Entry 4UWQ (X-ray diffraction, 3.28 A resolution); this record covers chains K and L of the 3 polymer chains in the assembly.

Chain K:
Protein: Soxy protein
Source organism: Thermus thermophilus HB27
Reference sequence: Q72IS6 (Q72IS6_THET2); residue numbers follow UniProt; this construct covers 29-152
Amino-acid sequence (136 residues; numbered 17 to 152; the number before each row is that of its first residue):
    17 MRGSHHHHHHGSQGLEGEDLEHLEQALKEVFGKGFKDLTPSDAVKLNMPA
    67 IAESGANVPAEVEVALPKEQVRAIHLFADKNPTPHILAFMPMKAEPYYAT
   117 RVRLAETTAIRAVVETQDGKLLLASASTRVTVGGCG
Unresolved in the structure: 17-31
Sequence notes: expression tag (17-28); conflict Arg88 (Lys in Q72IS6)
Ion coordination: Mn2+ site 1: Gly152 (shared with 3 residues of chain J)

Chain L:
Protein: SOXZ
Source organism: Thermus thermophilus HB27
Reference sequence: Q72IS7 (Q72IS7_THET2); residue numbers follow UniProt; this construct covers 1-108
Amino-acid sequence (108 residues; each row starts with the number of its first residue):
     1 MPFRTIARLNPAKPKAGEEFRLQVVAQHPNEPGTRRDAEGKLIPAKYINL
    51 VEVYFEGEKVAEARPGPSTSANPLYAFKFKAEKAGTFTIKLKDTDGDTGE
   101 ASVKLELA
Unresolved in the structure: 1, 11-12, 37-40, 50-51, 55-59, 79-85, 105-108

Interface between chain K and chain L:
Residue-residue contacts (55):
  Ala72(K) with Ser70(L), hydrogen bond (backbone-side chain)
  Asn73(K) with Ser70(L), hydrogen bond; Ala71(L)
  Asn97(K) with Ser68(L)
  Thr99(K) with Pro67(L); Ser68(L)
  His101(K) with Gly66(L); Pro67(L)
  Ile102(K) with Pro65(L); Gly66(L), hydrogen bond (backbone-backbone); Ser68(L)
  Leu103(K) with Arg64(L)
  Ala104(K) with Glu62(L); Ala63(L); Arg64(L), hydrogen bond (backbone-backbone)
  Phe105(K) with Ala61(L), hydrophobic; Glu62(L); Ala63(L), hydrophobic; Phe77(L), hydrophobic
  Met106(K) with Ala61(L); Glu62(L), hydrogen bond (backbone-backbone); Arg64(L)
  Pro107(K) with Val60(L)
  Met108(K) with Val60(L), hydrogen bond (backbone-backbone); Glu62(L)
  Lys109(K) with Val60(L), hydrogen bond (backbone-backbone)
  Ala110(K) with Val60(L); Ala61(L), hydrophobic
  Glu111(K) with Lys78(L)
  Tyr113(K) with Arg21(L), hydrogen bond; Ala76(L); Lys78(L)
  Tyr114(K) with Ala63(L), hydrophobic; Tyr75(L); Ala76(L); Phe77(L), hydrophobic
  Ala115(K) with Leu74(L); Ala76(L)
  Thr116(K) with Leu74(L), hydrogen bond (side chain-backbone)
  Arg117(K) with Val25(L); Thr69(L); Ser70(L), hydrogen bond (backbone-backbone); Asn72(L), hydrogen bond (side chain-backbone); Pro73(L); Leu74(L)
  Val118(K) with Ser68(L); Ser70(L)
  Arg119(K) with Asn30(L), hydrogen bond (side chain-backbone); Glu31(L), salt bridge; Pro32(L); Arg35(L); Ser68(L); Thr69(L), hydrogen bond (side chain-backbone); Ser70(L); Ala71(L)
Also at the interface, not in a pair above, chain K (23 interface residues in all): Glu77

Summary:
Chain K and chain L form an interface of 23 and 25 residues respectively, with 13 hydrogen bonds and 1 salt
bridge. Polar pairs include Arg119(K)-Glu31(L), Ala72(K)-Ser70(L) and Asn73(K)-Ser70(L).
Chain K is Soxy protein and chain L is SOXZ, both from Thermus thermophilus HB27; the structure, Crystal
structure of the disulfide-linked complex of the thiosulfodyrolase SoxB with the carrier-protein SoxYZ from
Thermus ..., was determined by X-ray diffraction.
